Entry 4XTB (X-ray diffraction, 1.50 A resolution); this record covers chain A.

Chain A:
Molecule: Calcium uniporter protein, mitochondrial
Organism: Homo sapiens
Notes: fragment: N-terminal domain
UniProtKB: Q8NE86 (MCU_HUMAN); residue numbers follow UniProt; this construct covers 75-185
Sequence (123 residues; row label = number of the first residue in the row):
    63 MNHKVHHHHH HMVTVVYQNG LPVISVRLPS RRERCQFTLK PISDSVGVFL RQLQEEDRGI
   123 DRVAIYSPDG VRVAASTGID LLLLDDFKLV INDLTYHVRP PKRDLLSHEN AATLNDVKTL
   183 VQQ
Disordered / not traced: 63-73, 183-185
Construct notes: expression tag (63-74)
Swiss-Prot annotation at these positions:
  - modified residue: S92 (Phosphoserine), C97 (S-glutathionyl cysteine)
  - mutagenesis: S92 (S92A: Decreased MCU current; when associated with A-57; S92A: Impairs calcium uptake, but has no effect on oligomerization and interaction with MICU1 and MICU2), C97 (C97A: Abolished glutathionylation in response to reactive oxygen species), D123 (D123R: No effect on calcium uptake in presence of high concentrations of calcium. Abolished dimerization of MCU), K180 (K180A: No effect on calcium uptake, oligomerization and interaction with MICU1 and MICU2)
From the paper describing this entry:
  - contacts within the chain: S92-D119 (hydrogen bond), R93-E118 (hydrogen bond), V108-G140 (hydrophobic contact)
  - post-translational modification sites: S92, K180 (citing earlier work)
  - mutagenesis - S92A, K180A: unchanged stability
  - post-translational modification sites: H170

Summary:
From UniProt: 4 mutagenesis sites. The paper reports that S92A and K180A leave stability unchanged;
modification sites S92, K180 and H170.
Chain A is Calcium uniporter protein, mitochondrial (Homo sapiens); the structure, Crystal structure of the
N-terminal domain of the human mitochondrial calcium uniporter, was determined by X-ray diffraction, deposited
together with 4XSJ and 5BZ6.
